PDB entry 5XXT | electron microscopy, 5.35 A resolution (low resolution: residue-level contacts below are approximate; hydrogen-bond / salt-bridge calls are withheld) | chains J and L of the 18 polymer chains in the assembly

[Chain J (and L)]
Molecule: Tubulin beta chain
Organism: Sus scrofa
Notes: chain L of this document is another copy of the same molecule, construct and numbering; everything in this record applies to it too
Reference sequence: P02554 (TBB_PIG); the author numbering skips numbers that UniProt does not, so the offset changes along the chain: 2-44 = UniProt 2-44; 47-360 = UniProt 45-358; 369-437 = UniProt 359-427
Amino-acid sequence (426 residues; each row starts with the number of its first residue; note: 10 numbers in that range are skipped by the numbering (no residue carries them; nothing is unmodelled there)):
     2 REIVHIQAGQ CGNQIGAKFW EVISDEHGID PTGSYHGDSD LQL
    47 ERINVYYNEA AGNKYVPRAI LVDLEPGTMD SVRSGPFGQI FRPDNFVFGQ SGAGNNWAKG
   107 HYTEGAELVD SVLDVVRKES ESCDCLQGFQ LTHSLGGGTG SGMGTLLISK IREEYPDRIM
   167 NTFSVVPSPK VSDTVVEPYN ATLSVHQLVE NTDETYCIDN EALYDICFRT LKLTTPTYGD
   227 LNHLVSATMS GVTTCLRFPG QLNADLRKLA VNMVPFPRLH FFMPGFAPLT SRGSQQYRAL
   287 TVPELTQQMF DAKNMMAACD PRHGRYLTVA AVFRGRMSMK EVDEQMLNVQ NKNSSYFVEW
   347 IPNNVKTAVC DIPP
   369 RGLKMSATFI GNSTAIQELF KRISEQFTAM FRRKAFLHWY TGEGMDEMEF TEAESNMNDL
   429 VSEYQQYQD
Disulfides: C241-C356
Residues lining bound ligands:
  - GDP (guanosine-5'-diphosphate): G10, Q11, C12, Q15, I16, N101, S140, G143, G144, T145, G146, V171, V177, D179, E183, N206, Y224, N228
  - GTP (guanosine-5'-triphosphate): Q247, L248, N249, K254

[Interface between chain J and chain L]
Residue-residue contacts (19; chain J residue first):
  K218(J) with D90(L)
  Q281(J) with A57(L)
  Q282(J) with A56(L); A57(L); K60(L)
  Y283(J) with A56(L); V62(L); Q85(L); I86(L); F87(L); R88(L)
  R284(J) with A56(L); A57(L); D90(L)
  A285(J) with E55(L); A57(L)
  D297(J) with K124(L)
  K299(J) with K124(L)
  K338(J) with E127(L)
Other interface residues (no listed pair), chain J (12 interface residues in all): S280, L286, Q293
Other interface residues (no listed pair), chain L (13 interface residues in all): Y61

[Overview]
12 residues of chain J face 13 of chain L across their interface. Chain J binds GTP and GDP.
Chain J and chain L are both Tubulin beta chain (Sus scrofa); the structure, GDP-microtubule complexed with
nucleotide-free KIF5C, was determined by electron microscopy, deposited together with 5XXV, 5XXW and 5XXX.
